9KOM - chain A; structure by electron microscopy, 3.20 A resolution.

# Chain A
Name: Pannexin-3
From: Homo sapiens
Reference sequence: Q96QZ0 (PANX3_HUMAN); numbering as in UniProt (aligned over 1-392)
Sequence (404 residues; numbered 1 to 404; the number before each row is that of its first residue):
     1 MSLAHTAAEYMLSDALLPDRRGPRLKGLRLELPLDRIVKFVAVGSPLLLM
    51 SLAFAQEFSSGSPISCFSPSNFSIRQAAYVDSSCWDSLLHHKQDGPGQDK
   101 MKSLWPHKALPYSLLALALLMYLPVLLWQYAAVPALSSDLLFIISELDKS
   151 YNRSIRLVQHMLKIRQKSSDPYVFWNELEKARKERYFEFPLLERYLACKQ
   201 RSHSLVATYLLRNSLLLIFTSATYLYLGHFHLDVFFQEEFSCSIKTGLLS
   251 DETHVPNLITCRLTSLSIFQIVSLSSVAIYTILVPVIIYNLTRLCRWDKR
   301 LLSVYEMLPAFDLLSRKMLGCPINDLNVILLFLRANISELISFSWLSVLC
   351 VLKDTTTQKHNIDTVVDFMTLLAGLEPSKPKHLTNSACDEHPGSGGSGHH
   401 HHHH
Disordered / not traced: 1-26, 93-101, 161-182, 301-308, 349-366, 375-404
Differences from the reference sequence: expression tag (393-404)
Disulfides: Cys66-Cys261, Cys84-Cys242
Swiss-Prot annotation at these positions:
  - glycosylation: Asn71 (N-linked (GlcNAc...) asparagine)

# Summary
Chain A is Pannexin-3 (Homo sapiens); the structure, Cryo-EM structure of human pannexin-3 protomer, was
determined by electron microscopy together with 9KRG from the same study.
